5CPJ - chains G and J of the 10 polymer chains in the assembly; structure by X-ray diffraction, 3.15 A resolution.

[Chain G]
Name: Histone H2A type 1-B/E
From: Homo sapiens
UniProtKB: P04908 (H2A1B_HUMAN); residues 0-129 here correspond to UniProt positions 1-130 (UniProt number = residue number + 1)
Chain sequence (133 residues; row label = number of the first residue in the row; numbers below 1 keep their minus sign (Gly-3 is residue -3)):
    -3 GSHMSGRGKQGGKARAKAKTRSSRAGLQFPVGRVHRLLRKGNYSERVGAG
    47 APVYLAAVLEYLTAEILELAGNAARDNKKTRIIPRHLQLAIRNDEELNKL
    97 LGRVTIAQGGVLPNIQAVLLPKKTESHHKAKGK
Disordered / not traced: -3 to 14, 118-129
Differences from the reference sequence: expression tag (-3 to -1)
Swiss-Prot annotation at these positions:
  - modified residue: Ser1 (N-acetylserine), Arg3 (Citrulline), Lys5 (N6-(2-hydroxyisobutyryl)lysine), Lys9 (N6-(2-hydroxyisobutyryl)lysine), Lys13 (N6-(beta-hydroxybutyryl)lysine), Lys36 (N6-(2-hydroxyisobutyryl)lysine), Lys74 (N6-(2-hydroxyisobutyryl)lysine), Lys75 (N6-(2-hydroxyisobutyryl)lysine), Lys95 (N6-(2-hydroxyisobutyryl)lysine), Gln104 (N5-methylglutamine), Lys118 (N6-(2-hydroxyisobutyryl)lysine), Lys119 (N6-crotonyllysine), Thr120 (Phosphothreonine), Lys125 (N6-crotonyllysine)
  - cross-link (Glycyl lysine isopeptide (Lys-Gly)): Lys13 (interchain with G-Cter in ubiquitin), Lys15 (interchain with G-Cter in ubiquitin), Lys119 (interchain with G-Cter in ubiquitin)

[Chain J]
Molecule: 146-nt DNA strand
Sequence (146 nucleotides; each row starts with the number of its first residue):
     1 ATCAGATTCCATTCGAATCCATTCGAAAATGATTACATTCGAATCCATTC
    51 GAAGATTCCATTTGAGCCTGTTCGAAAATTCCATTTGAGTCCAACCAATG
   101 ATTCCATTCATTTCCATTCAATGATTCCATTCGAATCCATTTGGAT
Modified / non-standard residues: 5CM (5-methyl-2'-deoxy-cytidine-5'-monophosphate) at position 14, 5CM (5-methyl-2'-deoxy-cytidine-5'-monophosphate) at position 24, 5CM (5-methyl-2'-deoxy-cytidine-5'-monophosphate) at position 40, 5CM (5-methyl-2'-deoxy-cytidine-5'-monophosphate) at position 50, 5CM (5-methyl-2'-deoxy-cytidine-5'-monophosphate) at position 73, 5CM (5-methyl-2'-deoxy-cytidine-5'-monophosphate) at position 132

[How chain G and chain J interact]
Residue-residue contacts (11):
  Lys15(G) with DA32(J), phosphate contact
  Arg17(G) with DG31(J), salt bridge to the phosphate
  Arg20(G) with DA32(J), salt bridge to the phosphate
  Gly28(G) with DT30(J), phosphate contact; DG31(J), phosphate contact
  Arg29(G) with DT30(J), phosphate contact
  Arg32(G) with DA29(J), salt bridge to the phosphate; DT30(J), salt bridge to the phosphate
  Arg42(G) with DT38(J), sugar contact
  Arg77(G) with DC20(J), hydrogen bond to the phosphate; DA21(J), salt bridge to the phosphate
Also at the interface, not in a pair above, chain G (9 interface residues in all): Thr16
Also at the interface, not in a pair above, chain J (8 interface residues in all): DT39

[In short]
9 residues of chain G and 8 residues of chain J are in contact, with 1 hydrogen bond and 5 salt bridges. Among
the polar pairs are Arg77(G)-DC20(J), Arg17(G)-DG31(J) and Arg20(G)-DA32(J).
Chain G is Histone H2A type 1-B/E (Homo sapiens) and chain J is a 146-nt DNA strand; the structure, Nucleosome
containing methylated Sat2R DNA, was determined by X-ray diffraction, deposited together with 5CPI and 5CPK.
